6XP5 - chains F and H of the 15 polymer chains in the assembly; structure by electron microscopy, 4.20 A resolution (low resolution: residue-level contacts below are approximate; hydrogen-bond / salt-bridge calls are withheld).

# Chain F
Name: Mediator of RNA polymerase II transcription subunit 6
Organism: Chaetomium thermophilum (strain DSM 1495 / CBS 144.50 / IMI 039719)
Reference sequence: G0SGT8 (G0SGT8_CHATD); the construct has insertions or renumbered stretches relative to UniProt, so the offset changes along the chain: 1-135 = UniProt 1-135; 137-170 = UniProt 136-169; 192-314 = UniProt 214-336
Amino-acid sequence (337 residues; numbered 1 to 314 plus 44 insertion-coded residues; 21 numbers in that range are skipped by the numbering (no residue carries them; nothing is unmodelled there); the number before each row is that of its first residue; a row labelled like 170A-170Z holds insertion residues (170A, then the next letters in order)):
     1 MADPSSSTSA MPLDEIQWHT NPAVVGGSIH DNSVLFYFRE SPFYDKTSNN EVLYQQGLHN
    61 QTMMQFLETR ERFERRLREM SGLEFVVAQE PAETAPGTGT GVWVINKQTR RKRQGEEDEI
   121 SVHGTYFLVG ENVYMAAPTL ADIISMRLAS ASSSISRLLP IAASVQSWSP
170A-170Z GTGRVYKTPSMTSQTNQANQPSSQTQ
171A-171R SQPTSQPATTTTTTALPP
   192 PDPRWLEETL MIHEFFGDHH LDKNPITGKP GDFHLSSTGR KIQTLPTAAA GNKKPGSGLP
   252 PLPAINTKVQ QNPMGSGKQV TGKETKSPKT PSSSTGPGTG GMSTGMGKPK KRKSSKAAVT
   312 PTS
Unresolved in the structure: 1-12, 70-76, 91-97, 113-116, 170A-170Z, 171A-171R, 208-314
Differences from the reference sequence: insertion (136); conflict Phe206 (Thr228 in G0SGT8)

# Chain H
Name: Mediator of RNA polymerase II transcription subunit 8
Organism: Chaetomium thermophilum (strain DSM 1495 / CBS 144.50 / IMI 039719)
Reference sequence: G0SCZ3 (G0SCZ3_CHATD); residue numbers follow UniProt; this construct covers 1-290
Amino-acid sequence (290 residues; each row starts with the number of its first residue):
     1 MASLNLAPEE LKQLELLRNR FAQLQSSLTS LAGNLIRTEP LPTYESLQAS ASILQQNLRS
    61 IQELMTENSD IFKRIAIHPS TNFPGRTQEH MLLQLLRKKL EPEVESWVEE ARETARAAGI
   121 DVSKLSGPGG GAPTRGMNGY GDDDEYGLDD EDEGVPSDPF NEQWADMLET FQHSLHHYVT
   181 VQLKKQYTVE EQEMGIENVR TGLKRELGDE DEDEDEDEEE EEEGVAGVAG GAASQGAGAG
   241 TAGAAAKKPV IQPEYLFWLA ARGDTRVSRN IEFEAMRKVA QTAKRPAPPR
Unresolved in the structure: 1-6, 118-159, 195-290

# Interface between chain F and chain H
Residue-residue contacts (26; chain F residue first):
  Ile16(F) - Lys99(H)
  Gln89(F) - Pro84(H)
  Thr98(F) - Pro84(H)
  Thr98(F) - Thr87(H)
  Gly99(F) - Thr87(H)
  Gly99(F) - Gln88(H)
  Thr100(F) - Gln88(H)
  Phe127(F) - Ile77(H)
  Pro138(F) - Phe72(H)
  Pro138(F) - Ile75(H)
  Thr139(F) - Lys98(H)
  Leu140(F) - Leu96(H)
  Leu140(F) - Arg97(H)
  Leu140(F) - Lys98(H)
  Asp142(F) - Met65(H)
  Ile143(F) - Met65(H)
  Ile144(F) - Leu100(H)
  Ile144(F) - Glu101(H)
  Met146(F) - Ile61(H)
  Leu148(F) - Glu101(H)
  Leu148(F) - Val104(H)
  Arg157(F) - Leu47(H)
  Pro160(F) - Leu41(H)
  Pro160(F) - Tyr44(H)
  Ile161(F) - Leu41(H)
  Trp168(F) - Tyr44(H)
Also at the interface, not in a pair above, chain F (22 interface residues in all): Met135, Arg147, Ala151, Ser153
Also at the interface, not in a pair above, chain H (26 interface residues in all): Glu45, Leu54, Leu58, Lys73, Ala76, Phe83, Leu95, Trp107

# Summary
22 residues of chain F face 26 of chain H across their interface.
Here chain F is Mediator of RNA polymerase II transcription subunit 6 and chain H is Mediator of RNA
polymerase II transcription subunit 8, both from Chaetomium thermophilum (strain DSM 1495 / CBS 144.50 / IMI
039719). Entry 6XP5 (Head-Middle module of Mediator) was determined by electron microscopy together with 7JMN
from the same study.
